Entry 4U5K (X-ray diffraction, 2.65 A resolution); this record covers chain A.

# Chain A
Molecule: Endoglucanase H
Organism: Clostridium thermocellum ATCC 27405
Notes: EC 3.2.1.4
UniProtKB: P16218 (GUNH_CLOTH); residues 39-403 here correspond to UniProt positions 290-654 (UniProt number = residue number + 251)
Amino-acid sequence (403 residues; numbered 1 to 403; the number before each row is that of its first residue):
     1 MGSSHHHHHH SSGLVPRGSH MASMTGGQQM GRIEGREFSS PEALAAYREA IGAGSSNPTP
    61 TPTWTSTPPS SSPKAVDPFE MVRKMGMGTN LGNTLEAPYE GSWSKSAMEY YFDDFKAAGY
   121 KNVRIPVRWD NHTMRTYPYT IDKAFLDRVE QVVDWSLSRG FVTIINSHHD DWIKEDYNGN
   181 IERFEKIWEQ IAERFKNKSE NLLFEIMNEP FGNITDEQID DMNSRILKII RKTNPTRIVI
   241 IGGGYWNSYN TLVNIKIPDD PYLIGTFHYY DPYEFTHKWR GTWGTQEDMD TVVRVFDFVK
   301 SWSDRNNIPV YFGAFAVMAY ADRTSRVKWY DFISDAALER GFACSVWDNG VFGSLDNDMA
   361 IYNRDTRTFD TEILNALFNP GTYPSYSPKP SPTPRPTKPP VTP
Disordered / not traced: 1-72, 354-355, 379-403
Sequence notes: expression tag (1-38); engineered mutation Ala-314 (Glu565 in P16218)
Swiss-Prot annotation at these positions:
  - active site: Glu-209 (Proton donor)

# Summary
Curated annotation (UniProt) lists active-site residue Glu-209.
Chain A is Endoglucanase H (Clostridium thermocellum ATCC 27405); the structure, Complex structure of mutant
CtCel5E (E314A) with cellobiose, was determined by X-ray diffraction, deposited together with 4U3A and 4U5I.
